Entry 9Q93 (electron microscopy, 6.60 A resolution (low resolution: residue-level contacts below are approximate; hydrogen-bond / salt-bridge calls are withheld)); this record covers chains 6 and 5 of the 14 polymer chains in the assembly.

[Chain 6 (and 5)]
Molecule: Psp operon transcriptional activator
Source organism: Escherichia coli K-12
Notes: chain 5 of this document is another copy of the same molecule, construct and numbering; everything in this record applies to it too
UniProtKB: P37344 (PSPF_ECOLI); residue numbers follow UniProt; this construct covers 1-259
Sequence (259 residues; numbered 1 to 259; the number before each row is that of its first residue):
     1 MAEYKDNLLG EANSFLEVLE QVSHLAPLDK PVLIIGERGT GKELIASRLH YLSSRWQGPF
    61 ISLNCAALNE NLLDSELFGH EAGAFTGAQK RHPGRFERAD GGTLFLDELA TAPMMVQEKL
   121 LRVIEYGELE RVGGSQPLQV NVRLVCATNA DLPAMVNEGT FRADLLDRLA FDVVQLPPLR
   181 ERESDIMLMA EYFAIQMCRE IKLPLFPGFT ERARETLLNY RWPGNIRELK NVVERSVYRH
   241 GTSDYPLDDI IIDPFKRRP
Disordered / not traced: 1-2, 256-259 (chain 5: 1, 259)
Curated features (UniProtKB/Swiss-Prot):
  - binding site (ATP): Gly36 to Glu43, Ala99 to Glu108
What the authors report for this chain:
  - catalytic residues: Asn64, Asp107, Glu108, Arg162, Arg168 (citing earlier work)

[Interface between chain 6 and chain 5]
Residue-residue contacts - 12 pairs, chain 6 then chain 5:
  Ala82(6) - Lys90(5)
  Ala84(6) - Ala84(5)
  Ala84(6) - Phe85(5)
  Ala84(6) - Thr86(5)
  Ala84(6) - Gly87(5)
  Thr86(6) - Thr86(5)
  Met115(6) - Ala66(5)
  Met115(6) - Ala67(5)
  Met115(6) - Asn69(5)
  Lys119(6) - Ala67(5)
  Val173(6) - Pro254(5)
  Gln175(6) - Phe255(5)
Also at the interface, not in a pair above, chain 6 (10 interface residues in all): Gly83, Phe85, Glu118

[Summary]
The chain 6/chain 5 interface involves 10 residues from each chain. Curated annotation (UniProt) lists 18
ATP-binding residues on chain 6. The paper reports catalytic residues Asn64(6), Asp107(6) and Glu108(6) among
others.
Chain 6 and chain 5 are both Psp operon transcriptional activator (Escherichia coli K-12); the structure,
CryoEM structure of bacterial transcription intermediate complex mediated by activator PspF containing nifH
promoter DNA containing ..., was determined by electron microscopy, deposited together with 9Q91, 9Q92, 9Q94,
9Q95, 9Q96, 9Q97 and 9Q98.
